Entry 7W8Y (X-ray diffraction, 1.39 A resolution); this record covers chain A.

== Chain A ==
Molecule: 6-dimethylallyltryptophan synthase
Organism: Streptomyces sp. SN-593
UniProtKB: D6RT90 (D6RT90_9ACTN); residue numbers follow UniProt; this construct covers 20-385
Chain sequence (369 residues; row label = number of the first residue in the row):
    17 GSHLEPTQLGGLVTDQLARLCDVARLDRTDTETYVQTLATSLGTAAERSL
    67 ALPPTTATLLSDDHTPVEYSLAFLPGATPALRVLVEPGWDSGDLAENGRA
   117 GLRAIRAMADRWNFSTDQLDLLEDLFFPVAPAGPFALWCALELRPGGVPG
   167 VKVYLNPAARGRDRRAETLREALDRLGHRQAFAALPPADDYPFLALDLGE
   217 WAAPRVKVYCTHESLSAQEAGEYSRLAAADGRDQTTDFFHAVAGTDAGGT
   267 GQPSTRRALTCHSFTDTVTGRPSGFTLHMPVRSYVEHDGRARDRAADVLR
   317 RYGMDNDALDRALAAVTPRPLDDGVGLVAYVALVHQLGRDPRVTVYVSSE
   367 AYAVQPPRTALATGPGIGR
Disordered / not traced: 243-246, 262-268, 374-385
Construct notes: expression tag (17-19)
Ligand contacts:
  - dimethylallyl S-thiolodiphosphate (DST): Arg98, Leu100, Trp154, Lys168, Tyr170, Phe209, Lys223, Tyr225, Cys277, His294, Arg358, Tyr362
  - N-methyl-L-tryptophan (E9M): Leu75, Leu76, Ser77, Asp78, Glu84, Leu100, Trp154, Phe209, Leu275, His294, Arg298, Tyr346, Tyr362

== Summary ==
Ligands of chain A: dimethylallyl S-thiolodiphosphate and N-methyl-L-tryptophan.
Chain A is 6-dimethylallyltryptophan synthase (Streptomyces sp. SN-593); the structure, DMSPP- and
Naplha-Me-Trp-bound 6-dimethylallyl tryptophan synthase, IptA, was determined by X-ray diffraction, deposited
together with 7W8U, 7W8V and 7W8W.
